PDB entry 3DKN | electron microscopy, 8.70 A resolution (very low resolution: no residue pairs are listed; an interface is given only as per-side residue counts) | chains A and C of the 6 polymer chains in the assembly

== Chain A ==
Molecule: Preprotein translocase subunit secY
Organism: Canis lupus familiaris
Amino-acid sequence (430 residues; row label = number of the first residue in the row):
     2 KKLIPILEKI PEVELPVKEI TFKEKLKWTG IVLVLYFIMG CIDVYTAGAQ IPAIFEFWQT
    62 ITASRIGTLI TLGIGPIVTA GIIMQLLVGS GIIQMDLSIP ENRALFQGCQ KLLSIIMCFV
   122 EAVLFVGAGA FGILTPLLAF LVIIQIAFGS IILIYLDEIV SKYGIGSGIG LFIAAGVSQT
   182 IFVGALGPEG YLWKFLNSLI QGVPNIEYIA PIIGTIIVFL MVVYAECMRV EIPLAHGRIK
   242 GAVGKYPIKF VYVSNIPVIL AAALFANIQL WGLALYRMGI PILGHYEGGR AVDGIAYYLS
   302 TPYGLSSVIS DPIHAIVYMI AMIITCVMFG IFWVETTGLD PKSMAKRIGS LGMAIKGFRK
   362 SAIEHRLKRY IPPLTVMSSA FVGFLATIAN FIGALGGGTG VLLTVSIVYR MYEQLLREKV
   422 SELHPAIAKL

== Chain C ==
Molecule: Preprotein translocase subunit secG
Organism: Canis lupus familiaris
Amino-acid sequence (32 residues; each row starts with the number of its first residue):
    21 ETFSKIRVKP EHVIGVTVAF VIIEAILTYG RF

== Interface between chain A and chain C ==
At this resolution (9 A) residue pairs are not listed: 33 residues of chain A and 22 of chain C lie at the interface.

== Overview ==
33 residues of chain A face 22 of chain C across their interface.
Here chain A is Preprotein translocase subunit secY and chain C is Preprotein translocase subunit secG, both
from Canis lupus familiaris. Entry 3DKN (Sec61 in the Canine ribosome-channel complex from the endoplasmic
reticulum) was determined by electron microscopy.
